PDB entry 7MD4 | electron microscopy, 4.50 A resolution (low resolution: residue-level contacts below are approximate; hydrogen-bond / salt-bridge calls are withheld) | chains N and R of the 12 polymer chains in the assembly

== Chain N ==
Name: Isoform Short of Insulin receptor subunit alpha
From: Homo sapiens
Notes: fragment: C-terminal helix
Reference sequence: P06213 (INSR_HUMAN), isoform P06213-2; residues 694-720 here correspond to UniProt positions 721-747 (UniProt number = residue number + 27)
Chain sequence (30 residues; numbered 691 to 720; the number before each row is that of its first residue):
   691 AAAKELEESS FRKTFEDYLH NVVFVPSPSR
Disordered / not traced: 691-693, 716-720
Construct notes: expression tag (691-693); conflict Ser717 (Arg744 in P06213)
Curated features (UniProtKB/Swiss-Prot):
  - region: Glu706 to Phe714 (Insulin-binding)

== Chain R ==
Name: Insulin B chain
From: Homo sapiens
Reference sequence: P01308 (INS_HUMAN); residues 1-30 here correspond to UniProt positions 25-54 (UniProt number = residue number + 24)
Chain sequence (30 residues; each row starts with the number of its first residue):
     1 FVNQHLCGSH LVEALYLVCG ERGFFYTPKT
Disordered / not traced: 1-4, 28-30

== Interface between chain N and chain R ==
Residue-residue contacts (7; chain N residue first):
  Glu706(N) with Gly8(R); Ser9(R)
  His710(N) with Val12(R)
  Val713(N) with Phe24(R)
  Phe714(N) with Leu15(R); Phe24(R)
  Val715(N) with Phe25(R)
Interface residues without a listed pair, chain N (6 interface residues in all): Lys703
From the paper, about this interface:
  - interface residues, chain N: Phe701(N)

== In short ==
The chain N/chain R interface involves 6 residues from each chain. From the paper: the interface residue
Phe701(N).
Chain N is Isoform Short of Insulin receptor subunit alpha and chain R is Insulin B chain, both from Homo
sapiens; the structure, Insulin receptor ectodomain dimer complexed with two IRPA-3 partial agonists, was
determined by electron microscopy together with 7MD5 from the same study.
